9G95 - chains A and B; structure by X-ray diffraction, 2.80 A resolution.

[Chain A]
Molecule: Lipid III flippase
Source organism: Escherichia coli
UniProt: P0AAA7 (WZXE_ECOLI); numbering as in UniProt (aligned over 2-416)
Amino-acid sequence (425 residues; row label = number of the first residue in the row; numbering starts at 0):
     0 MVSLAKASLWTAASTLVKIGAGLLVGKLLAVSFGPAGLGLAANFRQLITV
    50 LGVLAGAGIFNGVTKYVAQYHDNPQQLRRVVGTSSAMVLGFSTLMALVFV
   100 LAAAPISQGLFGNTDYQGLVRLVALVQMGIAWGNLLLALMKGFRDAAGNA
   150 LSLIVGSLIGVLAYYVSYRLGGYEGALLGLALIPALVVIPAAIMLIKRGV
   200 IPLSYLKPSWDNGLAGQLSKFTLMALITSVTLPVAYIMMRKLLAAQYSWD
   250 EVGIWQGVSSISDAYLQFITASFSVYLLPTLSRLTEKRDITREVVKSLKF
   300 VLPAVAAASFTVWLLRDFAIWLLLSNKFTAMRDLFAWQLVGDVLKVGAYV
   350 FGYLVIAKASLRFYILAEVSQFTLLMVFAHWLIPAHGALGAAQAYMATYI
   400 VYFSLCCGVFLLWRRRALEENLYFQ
Disordered / not traced: 0, 419-424
Construct notes: initiating methionine (0); cloning artifact (1); expression tag (417-424)
Ligand contacts:
  - MPG ([(Z)-octadec-9-enyl] (2R)-2,3-bis(oxidanyl)propanoate), molecule 1: Thr14, Lys17, Gly51, Val52, Gly57, Phe59, Asn60, Asn133, Leu152, Phe220, Met223, Ala224, Gln266, Phe267, Ala270, Ser273, Tyr352, Ile355, Tyr363
  - MPG, molecule 2: Leu15, Ile18, Gly19, Leu22, Leu23, Lys26, Val30, Leu321
  - MPG, molecule 3: Gly21, Val24, Gly25, Arg44, Gln45, Ile47, Thr48, Leu179, Ile182, Pro183, Ser259
  - MPG, molecule 4: Gln45, Thr48, Val49, Val52, Leu53, Ala56, Gly57, Phe90, Thr221, Ala224, Leu225, Ser228
  - MPG, molecule 5: Thr284, Lys286, Phe350, Leu353, Val354, Lys357, Ser359, Phe362, Leu365, Ala366, Ser369, Tyr401, Leu404, Cys405, Val408, Phe409, Trp412

[Chain B]
Molecule: NB10 Nanobody
Source organism: Lama glama
Notes: antibody fragment or engineered binder
Amino-acid sequence (140 residues; row label = number of the first residue in the row; numbers below 1 keep their minus sign (Met-1 is residue -1)):
    -1 MAQVQLVESGGGLVQAGGSLGLSCAASGRTFSNYVMAWFRQAPGKEREFV
    49 ARISESRGTTDYADSVKGRFTISRDNAKNTIYLQMNSLNPGDTAVYSCAA
    99 TLPAWTGIIGGRRPGNYPYWGQGTQVTVSSHHHHHHEPEA
Disordered / not traced: -1 to 2, 128-138
Cystine bridges: Cys22-Cys96

[Chain A / chain B interface]
Pairs across the interface (30):
  Ser31(A) with Ala102(B)
  Phe32(A) with Ala102(B); Trp103(B)
  Gly36(A) with Trp103(B)
  Asp114(A) with Arg45(B), salt bridge; Gly113(B); Trp118(B)
  Tyr115(A) with Gly113(B), hydrogen bond (side chain-backbone)
  Gln116(A) with Glu44(B), hydrogen bond
  Arg168(A) with Gly105(B); Ile106(B), hydrogen bond (backbone-backbone)
  Leu169(A) with Thr104(B); Gly105(B); Ile106(B), hydrogen bond (backbone-backbone); Ile107(B), hydrogen bond (backbone-backbone); Gly108(B)
  Gly170(A) with Thr104(B); Arg111(B); Asn114(B), hydrogen bond (backbone-side chain)
  Gly171(A) with Ala102(B); Trp103(B); Thr104(B); Gly105(B)
  Tyr172(A) with Trp103(B), hydrogen bond (backbone-backbone); Gly113(B); Asn114(B), hydrogen bond (backbone-side chain)
  Glu173(A) with Arg111(B); Gly113(B), hydrogen bond (side chain-backbone); Asn114(B), hydrogen bond (backbone-side chain)
  Gly174(A) with Arg111(B)
Also at the interface, not in a pair above, chain A (17 interface residues in all): Ala35, Leu39, Arg120, Tyr167
Also at the interface, not in a pair above, chain B (16 interface residues in all): Pro112, Pro116, Tyr117

[Summary]
Chain A and chain B form an interface of 17 and 16 residues respectively; the contacts include 10 hydrogen
bonds and 1 salt bridge. Polar pairs include Asp114(A)-Arg45(B), Tyr115(A)-Gly113(B) and Gln116(A)-Glu44(B).
Ligands of chain A: 5 copies of compound MPG.
Here chain A is Lipid III flippase (Escherichia coli) and chain B is NB10 Nanobody (Lama glama). Entry 9G95
(Lipid III flippase WzxE with NB10 nanobody in outward-facing conformation at 2.7552 A) was determined by
X-ray diffraction (same publication as 9G97, 9G9M, 9G9N, 9G9O and 9G9P).
